6FVT - chains T and S of the 47 polymer chains in the assembly; structure by electron microscopy, 4.10 A resolution (low resolution: residue-level contacts below are approximate; hydrogen-bond / salt-bridge calls are withheld).

== Chain T ==
Name: 26S proteasome regulatory subunit RPN12
Source organism: Saccharomyces cerevisiae (strain ATCC 204508 / S288c)
UniProtKB: P32496 (RPN12_YEAST); numbering as in UniProt (aligned over 7-272)
Sequence (266 residues; each row starts with the number of its first residue):
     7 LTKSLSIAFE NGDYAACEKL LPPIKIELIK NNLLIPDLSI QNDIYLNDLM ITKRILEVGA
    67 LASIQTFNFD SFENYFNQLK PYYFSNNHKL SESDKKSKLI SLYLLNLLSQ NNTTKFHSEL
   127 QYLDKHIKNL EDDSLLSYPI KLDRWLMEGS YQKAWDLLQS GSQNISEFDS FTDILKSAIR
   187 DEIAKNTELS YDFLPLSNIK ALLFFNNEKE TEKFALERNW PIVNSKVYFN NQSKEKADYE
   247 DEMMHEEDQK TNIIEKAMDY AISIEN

== Chain S ==
Name: 26S proteasome regulatory subunit RPN3
Source organism: Saccharomyces cerevisiae (strain ATCC 204508 / S288c)
UniProtKB: P40016 (RPN3_YEAST); residues 18-492 here = UniProt positions 18-492
Sequence (475 residues; numbered 18 to 492; the number before each row is that of its first residue):
    18 LHHSEKKYAE EDQVQELLKV LNEISKTTLT LDPRYIWRSL KDLSSLRNQE LLNAETLCFT
    78 VNVLYPDSSS FKKNLLKFIT SNHKSSVPGS AELRNSYPAS FYSVNTEKKT IEVTAEINCF
   138 MHLLVQLFLW DSKELEQLVE FNRKVVIPNL LCYYNLRSLN LINAKLWFYI YLSHETLARS
   198 SEEINSDNQN IILRSTMMKF LKIASLKHDN ETKAMLINLI LRDFLNNGEV DSASDFISKL
   258 EYPHTDVSSS LEARYFFYLS KINAIQLDYS TANEYIIAAI RKAPHNSKSL GFLQQSNKLH
   318 CCIQLLMGDI PELSFFHQSN MQKSLLPYYH LTKAVKLGDL KKFTSTITKY KQLLLKDDTY
   378 QLCVRLRSNV IKTGIRIISL TYKKISLRDI CLKLNLDSEQ TVEYMVSRAI RDGVIEAKIN
   438 HEDGFIETTE LLNIYDSEDP QQVFDERIKF ANQLHDEYLV SMRYPEDKKT QQNEK
Curated features (UniProtKB/Swiss-Prot):
  - modified residue: Ser-454 (Phosphoserine)

== How chain T and chain S interact ==
Pairs across the interface - 73 pairs, chain T then chain S:
  Leu-44(T) / Asn-205(S)
  Ser-45(T) / Asn-205(S)
  Phe-90(T) / Asn-244(S)
  Asn-92(T) / Ile-201(S)
  Asn-92(T) / Asp-204(S)
  Asn-93(T) / Glu-199(S)
  Asn-93(T) / Asp-204(S)
  Thr-119(T) / Leu-284(S)
  Thr-120(T) / Gln-283(S)
  His-123(T) / Ile-282(S)
  His-123(T) / Leu-284(S)
  His-123(T) / Arg-382(S)
  Ser-124(T) / Gly-245(S)
  Gln-127(T) / Gly-245(S)
  Gln-127(T) / Ile-282(S)
  Gln-127(T) / Gln-378(S)
  Tyr-128(T) / Asn-244(S)
  Tyr-128(T) / Gly-245(S)
  Asp-130(T) / Gln-378(S)
  Lys-131(T) / Asn-243(S)
  Lys-131(T) / Asn-244(S)
  His-132(T) / Glu-199(S)
  Leu-152(T) / Arg-425(S)
  Met-153(T) / Ser-385(S)
  Met-153(T) / Lys-389(S)
  Met-153(T) / Arg-425(S)
  Glu-154(T) / Arg-384(S)
  Glu-154(T) / Ser-385(S)
  Glu-154(T) / Ile-388(S)
  Glu-154(T) / Lys-389(S)
  Glu-154(T) / Met-422(S)
  Glu-154(T) / Arg-425(S)
  Gly-155(T) / Tyr-421(S)
  Gly-155(T) / Met-422(S)
  Gly-155(T) / Arg-425(S)
  Ser-156(T) / Met-422(S)
  Gln-158(T) / Ser-415(S)
  Gln-158(T) / Gln-417(S)
  Gln-158(T) / Thr-418(S)
  Gln-158(T) / Tyr-421(S)
  Lys-159(T) / Asp-414(S)
  Glu-188(T) / Arg-428(S)
  Lys-191(T) / Arg-428(S)
  Asn-192(T) / Ser-424(S)
  Asn-192(T) / Arg-425(S)
  Asn-192(T) / Arg-428(S)
  Leu-195(T) / Ile-427(S)
  Leu-195(T) / Arg-428(S)
  Ser-196(T) / Ser-424(S)
  Ser-196(T) / Ala-434(S)
  Ser-196(T) / Lys-435(S)
  Ser-196(T) / Ile-436(S)
  Tyr-197(T) / Lys-435(S)
  Tyr-197(T) / Ile-436(S)
  Tyr-197(T) / Asn-437(S)
  Tyr-197(T) / Glu-439(S)
  Tyr-197(T) / Asp-440(S)
  Phe-199(T) / Glu-439(S)
  Pro-201(T) / Glu-439(S)
  Asn-204(T) / His-438(S)
  Leu-208(T) / Glu-420(S)
  Leu-208(T) / Tyr-421(S)
  Phe-210(T) / Tyr-421(S)
  Lys-232(T) / Glu-439(S)
  Ile-259(T) / Glu-455(S)
  Ile-259(T) / Gln-458(S)
  Lys-262(T) / Gln-458(S)
  Lys-262(T) / Gln-459(S)
  Lys-262(T) / Asp-462(S)
  Tyr-266(T) / Phe-461(S)
  Tyr-266(T) / Asp-462(S)
  Tyr-266(T) / Ile-465(S)
  Ser-269(T) / Asn-469(S)
Also at the interface, not in a pair above, chain T (46 interface residues in all): Ile-46, Arg-150, Tyr-157, Thr-193, Leu-200, Ala-207, Asp-265, Ile-270, Asn-272
Also at the interface, not in a pair above, chain S (46 interface residues in all): Glu-200, Val-247, Val-381, Lys-466, Asp-473

== Overview ==
The chain T/chain S interface involves 46 residues from each chain.
Chain T is 26S proteasome regulatory subunit RPN12 and chain S is 26S proteasome regulatory subunit RPN3, both
from Saccharomyces cerevisiae (strain ATCC 204508 / S288c); the structure, 26S proteasome, s1 state, was
determined by electron microscopy together with 6FVW, 6FVU, 6FVV, 6FVX and 6FVY from the same study.
